6DVE - chains C and D of the 8 polymer chains in the assembly; structure by X-ray diffraction, 3.81 A resolution.

[Chain C]
Protein: DNA-directed RNA polymerase subunit beta
Source organism: Mycobacterium tuberculosis (strain ATCC 25618 / H37Rv)
Notes: EC 2.7.7.6
UniProt: P9WGY9 (RPOB_MYCTU); residue numbers follow UniProt; this construct covers 1-1178
Sequence (1178 residues; row label = number of the first residue in the row):
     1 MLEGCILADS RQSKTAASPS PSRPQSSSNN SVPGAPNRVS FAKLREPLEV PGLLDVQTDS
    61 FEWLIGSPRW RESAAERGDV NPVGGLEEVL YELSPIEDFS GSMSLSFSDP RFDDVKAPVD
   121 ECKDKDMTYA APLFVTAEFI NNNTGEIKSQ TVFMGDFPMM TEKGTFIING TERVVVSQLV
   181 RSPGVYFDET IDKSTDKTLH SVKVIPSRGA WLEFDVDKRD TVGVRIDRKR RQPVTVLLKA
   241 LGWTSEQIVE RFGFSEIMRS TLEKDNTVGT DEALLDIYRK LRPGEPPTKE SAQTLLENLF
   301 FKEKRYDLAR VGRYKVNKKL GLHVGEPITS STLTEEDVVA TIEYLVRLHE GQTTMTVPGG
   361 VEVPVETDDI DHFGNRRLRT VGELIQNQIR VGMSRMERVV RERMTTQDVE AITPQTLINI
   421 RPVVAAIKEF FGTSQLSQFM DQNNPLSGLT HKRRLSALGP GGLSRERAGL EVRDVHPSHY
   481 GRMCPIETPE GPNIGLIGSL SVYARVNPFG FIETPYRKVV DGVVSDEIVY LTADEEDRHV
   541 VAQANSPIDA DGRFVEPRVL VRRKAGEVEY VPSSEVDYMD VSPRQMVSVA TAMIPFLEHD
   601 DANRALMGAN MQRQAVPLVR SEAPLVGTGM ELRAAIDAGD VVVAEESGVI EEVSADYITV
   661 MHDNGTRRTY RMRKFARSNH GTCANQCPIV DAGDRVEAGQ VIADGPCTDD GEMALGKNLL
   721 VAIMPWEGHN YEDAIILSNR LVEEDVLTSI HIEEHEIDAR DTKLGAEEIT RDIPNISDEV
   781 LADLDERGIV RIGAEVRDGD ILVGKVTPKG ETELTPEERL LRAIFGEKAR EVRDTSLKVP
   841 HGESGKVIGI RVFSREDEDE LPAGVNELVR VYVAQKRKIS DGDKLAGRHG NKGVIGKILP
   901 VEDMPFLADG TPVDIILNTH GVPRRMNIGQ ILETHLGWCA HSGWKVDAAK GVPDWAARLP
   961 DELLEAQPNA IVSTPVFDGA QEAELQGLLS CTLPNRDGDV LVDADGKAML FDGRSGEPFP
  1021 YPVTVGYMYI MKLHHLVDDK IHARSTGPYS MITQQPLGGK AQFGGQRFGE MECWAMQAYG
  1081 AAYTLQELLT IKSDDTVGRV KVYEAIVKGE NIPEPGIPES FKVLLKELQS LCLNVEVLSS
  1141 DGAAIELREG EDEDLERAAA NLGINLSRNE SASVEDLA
Disordered / not traced: 1-27, 1154-1178

[Chain D]
Protein: DNA-directed RNA polymerase subunit beta'
Source organism: Mycobacterium tuberculosis (strain ATCC 25618 / H37Rv)
Notes: EC 2.7.7.6
UniProt: P9WGY7 (RPOC_MYCTU); numbering as in UniProt (aligned over 1-1316)
Sequence (1316 residues; numbered 1 to 1316; the number before each row is that of its first residue):
     1 MLDVNFFDEL RIGLATAEDI RQWSYGEVKK PETINYRTLK PEKDGLFCEK IFGPTRDWEC
    61 YCGKYKRVRF KGIICERCGV EVTRAKVRRE RMGHIELAAP VTHIWYFKGV PSRLGYLLDL
   121 APKDLEKIIY FAAYVITSVD EEMRHNELST LEAEMAVERK AVEDQRDGEL EARAQKLEAD
   181 LAELEAEGAK ADARRKVRDG GEREMRQIRD RAQRELDRLE DIWSTFTKLA PKQLIVDENL
   241 YRELVDRYGE YFTGAMGAES IQKLIENFDI DAEAESLRDV IRNGKGQKKL RALKRLKVVA
   301 AFQQSGNSPM GMVLDAVPVI PPELRPMVQL DGGRFATSDL NDLYRRVINR NNRLKRLIDL
   361 GAPEIIVNNE KRMLQESVDA LFDNGRRGRP VTGPGNRPLK SLSDLLKGKQ GRFRQNLLGK
   421 RVDYSGRSVI VVGPQLKLHQ CGLPKLMALE LFKPFVMKRL VDLNHAQNIK SAKRMVERQR
   481 PQVWDVLEEV IAEHPVLLNR APTLHRLGIQ AFEPMLVEGK AIQLHPLVCE AFNADFDGDQ
   541 MAVHLPLSAE AQAEARILML SSNNILSPAS GRPLAMPRLD MVTGLYYLTT EVPGDTGEYQ
   601 PASGDHPETG VYSSPAEAIM AADRGVLSVR AKIKVRLTQL RPPVEIEAEL FGHSGWQPGD
   661 AWMAETTLGR VMFNELLPLG YPFVNKQMHK KVQAAIINDL AERYPMIVVA QTVDKLKDAG
   721 FYWATRSGVT VSMADVLVPP RKKEILDHYE ERADKVEKQF QRGALNHDER NEALVEIWKE
   781 ATDEVGQALR EHYPDDNPII TIVDSGATGN FTQTRTLAGM KGLVTNPKGE FIPRPVKSSF
   841 REGLTVLEYF INTHGARKGL ADTALRTADS GYLTRRLVDV SQDVIVREHD CQTERGIVVE
   901 LAERAPDGTL IRDPYIETSA YARTLGTDAV DEAGNVIVER GQDLGDPEID ALLAAGITQV
   961 KVRSVLTCAT STGVCATCYG RSMATGKLVD IGEAVGIVAA QSIGEPGTQL TMRTFHQGGV
  1021 GEDITGGLPR VQELFEARVP RGKAPIADVT GRVRLEDGER FYKITIVPDD GGEEVVYDKI
  1081 SKRQRLRVFK HEDGSERVLS DGDHVEVGQQ LMEGSADPHE VLRVQGPREV QIHLVREVQE
  1141 VYRAQGVSIH DKHIEVIVRQ MLRRVTIIDS GSTEFLPGSL IDRAEFEAEN RRVVAEGGEP
  1201 AAGRPVLMGI TKASLATDSW LSAASFQETT RVLTDAAINC RSDKLNGLKE NVIIGKLIPA
  1261 GTGINRYRNI AVQPTEEARA AAYTIPSYED QYYSPDFGAA TGAAVPLDDY GYSDYR
Disordered / not traced: 1-2, 1012-1025, 1282-1316
Bound ions: Zn2+ site 1: C60, C62, C75, C78; Zn2+ site 2: C891, C968, C975, C978
UniProt features mapped onto this chain:
  - binding site (Zn(2+)): C60, C62, C75, C78, C891, C968, C975, C978
  - binding site (Mg(2+)): D535, D537, D539

[Interface between chain C and chain D]
Pairs across the interface (362; chain C residue first):
  R473(C) with R857(D), hydrogen bond (backbone-side chain)
  D474(C) with P827(D); R857(D)
  V475(C) with P827(D); F850(D), hydrophobic; H854(D); R857(D)
  H476(C) with F850(D)
  Y480(C) with V846(D)
  C484(C) with R857(D)
  P485(C) with F850(D), hydrophobic; R857(D), hydrogen bond (backbone-side chain)
  I486(C) with Y849(D), hydrophobic; T853(D); R857(D)
  T488(C) with R857(D)
  I494(C) with R857(D); L860(D), hydrophobic
  Q543(C) with T845(D); V846(D), hydrogen bond (side chain-backbone); L847(D), hydrogen bond (side chain-backbone)
  N545(C) with T845(D); V846(D)
  V568(C) with L847(D), hydrophobic
  Y570(C) with R834(D)
  P583(C) with V846(D)
  M586(C) with V846(D), hydrophobic; F850(D), hydrophobic
  L597(C) with Y849(D)
  E598(C) with L844(D), hydrogen bond (backbone-backbone)
  H599(C) with F840(D), hydrogen bond (side chain-backbone); R841(D); E842(D); G843(D)
  D600(C) with F840(D); Y849(D), hydrogen bond (backbone-side chain)
  D601(C) with F840(D); Y849(D); N852(D), hydrogen bond
  A602(C) with Y849(D); T853(D); A856(D), hydrophobic
  N603(C) with A856(D); L860(D)
  A605(C) with Y849(D)
  I723(C) with V729(D); T730(D)
  M724(C) with T725(D)
  P725(C) with D580(D); A724(D); T725(D); V729(D)
  W726(C) with T725(D)
  E727(C) with P434(D); F721(D); Y722(D); T725(D), hydrogen bond (backbone-side chain); R726(D), salt bridge
  G728(C) with V432(D); P434(D); F721(D)
  H729(C) with V432(D); P434(D)
  Y731(C) with V432(D), hydrophobic; P526(D); F536(D); R578(D), hydrogen bond; L579(D), hydrophobic; M581(D)
  E732(C) with C529(D); A534(D); D535(D); F536(D); R578(D), salt bridge; L579(D)
  D733(C) with F536(D)
  A734(C) with V432(D), hydrophobic
  R760(C) with D331(D), salt bridge
  K763(C) with R37(D); L39(D)
  R797(C) with R478(D), hydrogen bond (side chain-backbone); Q479(D)
  D798(C) with R478(D), hydrogen bond (backbone-side chain)
  G799(C) with R478(D), hydrogen bond (backbone-side chain)
  D800(C) with R478(D), salt bridge
  T812(C) with E59(D), hydrogen bond; K66(D)
  E813(C) with R56(D), salt bridge; E59(D)
  D881(C) with A521(D)
  G882(C) with V429(D); V431(D)
  K884(C) with D537(D)
  K892(C) with D537(D)
  G893(C) with F536(D); D537(D)
  V894(C) with V429(D), hydrophobic; I430(D); F536(D), hydrogen bond (backbone-backbone); G538(D)
  I895(C) with V431(D)
  G896(C) with V431(D)
  N918(C) with D580(D)
  T919(C) with V729(D), hydrogen bond (side chain-backbone); T730(D); V731(D)
  H920(C) with L579(D), hydrogen bond (side chain-backbone); D580(D), salt bridge; T583(D), hydrogen bond; I802(D)
  P923(C) with Q813(D)
  R924(C) with T808(D), hydrogen bond; Q813(D)
  M926(C) with Q813(D); T816(D); L817(D), hydrophobic; F840(D), hydrophobic
  I928(C) with L817(D), hydrophobic
  I931(C) with V731(D), hydrophobic
  L932(C) with M733(D), hydrophobic
  H935(C) with S732(D), hydrogen bond; M733(D), hydrogen bond (side chain-backbone)
  F977(C) with V846(D), hydrophobic; Y849(D), hydrophobic
  E982(C) with M733(D); R841(D); E842(D)
  Q986(C) with M733(D)
  D1005(C) with S732(D), hydrogen bond (backbone-side chain); A734(D)
  K1007(C) with S732(D); D735(D), salt bridge
  D1012(C) with R726(D), salt bridge
  F1019(C) with T725(D)
  P1020(C) with R726(D)
  Y1021(C) with Y587(D), hydrogen bond; R630(D); R726(D); S727(D); G728(D)
  P1022(C) with T730(D)
  T1024(C) with T730(D); V731(D), hydrogen bond (side chain-backbone); S732(D)
  V1037(C) with V429(D), hydrophobic
  D1038(C) with K520(D), salt bridge
  K1040(C) with R427(D); S428(D); V429(D); Q540(D)
  I1041(C) with R427(D); S428(D); K520(D)
  H1042(C) with G426(D); R427(D), hydrogen bond (backbone-backbone)
  A1043(C) with S425(D); G426(D); M447(D), hydrophobic; E450(D)
  R1044(C) with D423(D), salt bridge; Y424(D), hydrogen bond (backbone-backbone); S425(D), hydrogen bond (backbone-backbone); E450(D); L451(D)
  S1045(C) with D423(D); Y424(D), hydrogen bond (backbone-backbone); E450(D), hydrogen bond; K453(D)
  Y1049(C) with D423(D), hydrogen bond
  M1051(C) with R89(D), hydrogen bond (backbone-side chain)
  I1052(C) with R89(D), hydrogen bond (backbone-side chain); E323(D); P326(D), hydrophobic
  T1053(C) with N416(D)
  Q1054(C) with R89(D)
  Q1055(C) with N416(D), hydrogen bond (side chain-backbone); K420(D); R421(D)
  P1056(C) with R421(D); D423(D)
  L1057(C) with R421(D)
  G1058(C) with R421(D)
  F1063(C) with E450(D)
  G1065(C) with R421(D), hydrogen bond (backbone-side chain); V422(D); S425(D)
  Q1066(C) with R421(D); V422(D), hydrogen bond (backbone-backbone); S425(D), hydrogen bond (backbone-side chain); G426(D); R427(D); A542(D)
  R1067(C) with R414(D), hydrogen bond (side chain-backbone); Q415(D), hydrogen bond (side chain-backbone); G419(D), hydrogen bond (side chain-backbone); K420(D); R421(D)
  F1068(C) with G419(D); K420(D), hydrogen bond (backbone-backbone); I509(D), hydrophobic; H544(D)
  G1069(C) with L418(D); G419(D)
  E1070(C) with R414(D), salt bridge; L418(D); R875(D), salt bridge
  M1071(C) with T503(D)
  E1072(C) with N499(D); T503(D), hydrogen bond; I509(D)
  C1073(C) with L418(D), hydrogen bond (side chain-backbone)
  W1074(C) with R875(D); V878(D); I997(D); Q1001(D)
  A1075(C) with T503(D); R506(D); Q1001(D)
  M1076(C) with I509(D), hydrophobic; M559(D), hydrophobic
  Q1077(C) with Q882(D), hydrogen bond; A994(D); I997(D); L1248(D); I1258(D)
  A1078(C) with R506(D), hydrogen bond (backbone-side chain); V998(D), hydrophobic; Q1001(D)
  Y1079(C) with R506(D), hydrogen bond (side chain-backbone); L507(D); I509(D), hydrogen bond (side chain-backbone); Q510(D); L558(D); M559(D), hydrophobic; N564(D)
  G1080(C) with A1260(D); G1261(D); T1262(D), hydrogen bond (backbone-backbone)
  A1081(C) with E554(D)
  A1082(C) with E554(D), hydrogen bond (backbone-side chain); L1257(D); I1258(D), hydrophobic; A1260(D); T1262(D), hydrogen bond (backbone-side chain); G1263(D)
  Y1083(C) with E550(D); E554(D), hydrogen bond (backbone-side chain); L1257(D); T1262(D); R1268(D)
  T1084(C) with L497(D); A551(D); E554(D), hydrogen bond
  L1085(C) with V1252(D), hydrophobic; I1258(D), hydrophobic
  Q1086(C) with G1255(D), hydrogen bond (side chain-backbone); K1256(D); L1257(D)
  E1087(C) with P546(D); L547(D), hydrogen bond (side chain-backbone); S548(D), hydrogen bond (side chain-backbone); A551(D)
  L1088(C) with V422(D)
  L1089(C) with K420(D); V1252(D)
  T1090(C) with G1255(D)
  K1092(C) with D423(D), hydrogen bond (backbone-backbone); Y424(D); L545(D), hydrogen bond (side chain-backbone)
  S1093(C) with R421(D), hydrogen bond (side chain-backbone); V422(D)
  T1096(C) with K86(D)
  V1102(C) with L547(D), hydrophobic
  Y1103(C) with Y424(D); M457(D)
  I1106(C) with Y424(D); P454(D), hydrophobic; F455(D), hydrophobic; K458(D)
  V1107(C) with M457(D), hydrophobic; K458(D)
  K1108(C) with K458(D)
  G1109(C) with K458(D)
  I1112(C) with L547(D); S548(D)
  G1116(C) with N5(D), hydrogen bond (backbone-side chain)
  I1117(C) with D3(D); V4(D); N5(D)
  P1118(C) with I1254(D)
  E1119(C) with R89(D), salt bridge
  S1120(C) with N416(D), hydrogen bond (side chain-backbone); L417(D)
  F1121(C) with I1253(D), hydrophobic; I1254(D), hydrophobic
  V1123(C) with L324(D), hydrophobic
  L1124(C) with L406(D), hydrophobic; F413(D), hydrophobic; L417(D), hydrophobic
  K1126(C) with E90(D), hydrogen bond (side chain-backbone); M92(D); P321(D)
  E1127(C) with I320(D); L405(D); L406(D); R412(D), salt bridge
  L1128(C) with L406(D), hydrophobic
  Q1129(C) with W23(D); M92(D); P318(D)
  S1130(C) with M92(D); P318(D); I320(D); F382(D); L402(D)
  L1131(C) with H103(D), hydrogen bond (backbone-side chain); W105(D), hydrophobic; F382(D); L402(D), hydrophobic
  C1132(C) with A15(D), hydrogen bond (backbone-backbone); H103(D); L314(D), hydrophobic; P318(D); F382(D), hydrophobic
  L1133(C) with G13(D); A15(D); W23(D); W105(D), hydrophobic; Y106(D); A1237(D), hydrophobic
  N1134(C) with R11(D); I12(D); G13(D), hydrogen bond (backbone-backbone); L14(D); A15(D); D19(D); W23(D)
  V1135(C) with R11(D); I12(D), hydrophobic
  E1136(C) with L10(D); R11(D), hydrogen bond (backbone-backbone)
  V1137(C) with E9(D); L10(D), hydrophobic
  L1138(C) with F7(D); D8(D); E9(D), hydrogen bond (backbone-backbone); R11(D)
  I1145(C) with F7(D), hydrophobic
  L1147(C) with D3(D); E90(D)
  R1148(C) with K86(D)
  E1149(C) with E90(D)
  G1150(C) with Y25(D), hydrogen bond (backbone-side chain)
  E1151(C) with Q22(D); Y25(D), hydrogen bond (backbone-side chain)
  D1152(C) with R21(D); Q22(D); W23(D); S24(D); Y25(D)
  E1153(C) with R21(D); S24(D)
Interface residues without a listed pair, chain C (172 interface residues in all): L470, P477, M483, G495, L606, N730, V922, Q981, L985, G1006, V1023, T1046, G1059, D1094, S1139, S1140, E1146
Interface residues without a listed pair, chain D (185 interface residues in all): T38, D57, Y344, S403, P444, I469, A501, P502, H505, G809, K821, A861, D862, E993, W1220, L1233, K1249

[In short]
The interface between chain C and chain D involves 172 residues on one side and 185 on the other; the contacts
include 67 hydrogen bonds and 14 salt bridges. Polar contacts include E727(C)-R726(D), E732(C)-R578(D) and
R760(C)-D331(D).
Chain C is DNA-directed RNA polymerase subunit beta and chain D is DNA-directed RNA polymerase subunit beta',
both from Mycobacterium tuberculosis (strain ATCC 25618 / H37Rv); the structure, Crystal structure of
Mycobacterium tuberculosis transcription initiation complex(ECF selenomethionine-labelled sigma factor L) with
6 nt spacer, was determined by X-ray diffraction (same publication as 6DV9, 6DVB, 6DVC and 6DVD).
